PDB entry 9F0O | electron microscopy, 2.30 A resolution | chains E and I of the 12 polymer chains in the assembly

[Chain E]
Protein: Histone H3.2
From: Xenopus laevis
UniProt: P84233 (H32_XENLA); residues 38-135 here correspond to UniProt positions 39-136 (UniProt number = residue number + 1)
Amino-acid sequence (98 residues; each row starts with the number of its first residue):
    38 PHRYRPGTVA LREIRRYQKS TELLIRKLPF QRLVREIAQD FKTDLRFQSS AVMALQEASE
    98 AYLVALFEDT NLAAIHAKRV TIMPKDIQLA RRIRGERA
Differences from the reference sequence: conflict Ala102 (Gly103 in P84233), Ala110 (Cys111 in P84233)
Swiss-Prot annotation at these positions:
  - modified residue: Tyr41 (Phosphotyrosine), Lys56 (N6,N6,N6-trimethyllysine), Ser57 (Phosphoserine), Lys64 (N6-(2-hydroxyisobutyryl)lysine), Lys79 (N6,N6,N6-trimethyllysine), Thr80 (Phosphothreonine), Ser86 (Phosphoserine), Thr107 (Phosphothreonine), Lys115 (N6-acetyllysine), Lys122 (N6-(2-hydroxyisobutyryl)lysine)

[Chain I]
Molecule: 601 wisdom DNA
Sequence (147 nucleotides; numbered -74 to 72; the number before each row is that of its first residue; numbers below 1 keep their minus sign (DT-74 is residue -74)):
   -74 TATCGAGAAT CCCGGTGCCG AGGCCGCTCA ATTGGTCGTA GACAGCTCTA GCACCGCTTA
   -14 AACGCACGTA CGCGCTGTCC CCCGCGTTTT AACCGCCAAG GGGATTACTC CCTAGTCTCC
    46 AGGCACGTGT CAGATATATA CATCCGA

[Interface between chain E and chain I]
Contacting residue pairs - 28 pairs, chain E then chain I:
  His39(E) - DA-67(I)  sugar contact
  Arg40(E) - DC8(I)  base contact
  Arg40(E) - DG9(I)  hydrogen bond to the base
  Arg40(E) - DC10(I)  phosphate contact
  Tyr41(E) - DA-67(I)  hydrogen bond to the sugar
  Tyr41(E) - DA-66(I)  sugar contact
  Tyr41(E) - DG9(I)  sugar contact
  Tyr41(E) - DC10(I)  hydrogen bond to the phosphate
  Arg42(E) - DG9(I)  sugar contact
  Pro43(E) - DC8(I)  phosphate contact
  Pro43(E) - DG9(I)  phosphate contact
  Gly44(E) - DC8(I)  hydrogen bond to the phosphate
  Gly44(E) - DG9(I)  hydrogen bond to the phosphate
  Thr45(E) - DG9(I)  hydrogen bond to the phosphate
  Val46(E) - DG9(I)  hydrogen bond to the phosphate
  Val46(E) - DC10(I)  phosphate contact
  Ala47(E) - DG9(I)  hydrogen bond to the phosphate
  Arg49(E) - DA-66(I)  sugar contact
  Arg49(E) - DT-65(I)  phosphate contact
  Arg63(E) - DA17(I)  hydrogen bond to the phosphate
  Arg63(E) - DC18(I)  salt bridge to the phosphate
  Lys64(E) - DC18(I)  hydrogen bond to the phosphate
  Leu65(E) - DC18(I)  hydrogen bond to the phosphate
  Pro66(E) - DA17(I)  phosphate contact
  Arg69(E) - DA17(I)  salt bridge to the phosphate
  Arg83(E) - DG26(I)  phosphate contact
  Arg83(E) - DG27(I)  salt bridge to the phosphate
  Lys115(E) - DG-1(I)  salt bridge to the phosphate
Interface residues without a listed pair, chain E (19 interface residues in all): Asp81, Thr118
Interface residues without a listed pair, chain I (13 interface residues in all): DG-68, DC7

[Summary]
The interface between chain E and chain I involves 19 residues on one side and 13 on the other, with 11
hydrogen bonds and 4 salt bridges. Among the polar pairs are Arg40(E)-DG9(I), Tyr41(E)-DA-67(I) and
Tyr41(E)-DC10(I).
Here chain E is Histone H3.2 (Xenopus laevis) and chain I is 601 wisdom DNA. Entry 9F0O (The molecular basis
and modulation of lamin-specific chromatin interaction) was determined by electron microscopy.
